PDB entry 6HYY | X-ray diffraction, 1.57 A resolution | chain A

== Chain A ==
Protein: Phosphoserine phosphatase
From: Homo sapiens
Notes: EC 3.1.3.3
UniProt: P78330 (SERB_HUMAN); residues 5-225 here = UniProt positions 5-225
Amino-acid sequence (221 residues; each row starts with the number of its first residue):
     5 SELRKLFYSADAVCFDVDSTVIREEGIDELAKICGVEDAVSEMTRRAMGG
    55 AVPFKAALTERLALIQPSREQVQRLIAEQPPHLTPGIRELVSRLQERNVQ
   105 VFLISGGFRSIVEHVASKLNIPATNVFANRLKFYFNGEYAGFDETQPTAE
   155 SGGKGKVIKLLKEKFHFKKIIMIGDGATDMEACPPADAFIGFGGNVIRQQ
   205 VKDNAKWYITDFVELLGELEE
UniProt features mapped onto this chain:
  - active site: D20 (Nucleophile), D22 (Proton donor)
  - binding site (L-serine): D20 to D22, S109 to G111, K158
  - binding site (Mg(2+)): D20, D22, D179
  - binding site (O-phospho-L-serine): M52, S109 to G111, K158, T182
  - binding site (phosphate): G53, T182
Bound ions: Mg2+: D20, D22, D179
Residues lining bound ligands: serine (SER): D20, V21, D22, F58, I108, S109, G110, G111, K158, T182

== Overview ==
Ligands of chain A: serine. D20, D22 and D179 coordinate Mg2+. Curated annotation (UniProt) lists active-site
residues D20 and D22, 7 L-serine-binding residues, 3 Mg2+-binding residues and 6 O-phospho-L-serine-binding
residues.
Chain A is Phosphoserine phosphatase (Homo sapiens); the structure, Human phosphoserine phosphatase with
serine and phosphate, was determined by X-ray diffraction (same publication as 6HYJ and 6Q6J).
